Entry 4WZS (X-ray diffraction, 3.78 A resolution); this record covers chains D and F of the 6 polymer chains in the assembly.

Chain D:
Protein: ECU04_1440 protein
From: Encephalitozoon cuniculi (strain GB-M1)
UniProtKB: Q8ST28 (Q8ST28_ENCCU); numbering as in UniProt (aligned over 2-198)
Amino-acid sequence (200 residues; each row starts with the number of its first residue; numbers below 1 keep their minus sign (Gly-1 is residue -1)):
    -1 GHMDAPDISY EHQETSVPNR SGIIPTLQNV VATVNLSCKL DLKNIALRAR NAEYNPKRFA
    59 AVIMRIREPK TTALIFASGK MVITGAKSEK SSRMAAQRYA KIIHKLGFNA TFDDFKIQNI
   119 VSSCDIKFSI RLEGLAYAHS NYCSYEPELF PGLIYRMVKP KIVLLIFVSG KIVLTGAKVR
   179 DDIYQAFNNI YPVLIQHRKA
Not modelled in the structure: -1 to 18, 197-198
Construct notes: expression tag (-1 to 1)
Modified residues: Mse1 (selenomethionine); Mse62, Mse79, Mse92, Mse155 (selenomethionine; parent Met)

Chain F:
Molecule: 24-nt DNA strand
Sequence (24 nucleotides; row label = number of the first residue in the row):
     1 AGTAGGGCTA TAAAAGGGGG TGGC
Not modelled in the structure: 1-4, 24

How chain D and chain F interact:
Contacting residue pairs - 28 pairs, chain D then chain F:
  Val29(D) with DA13(F), base contact
  Thr31(D) with DA14(F), sugar contact
  Phe57(D) with DG16(F), base contact
  Phe74(D) with DA15(F), base contact; DG16(F), sugar contact
  Ala75(D) with DG16(F), phosphate contact
  Ser76(D) with DG16(F), hydrogen bond to the phosphate
  Lys78(D) with DA15(F), phosphate contact; DG16(F), salt bridge to the phosphate
  Val80(D) with DA14(F), base contact
  Gln116(D) with DA13(F), phosphate contact; DA14(F), sugar contact
  Asn117(D) with DA12(F), hydrogen bond to the base; DA13(F), sugar contact
  Leu147(D) with DT9(F), sugar contact
  Phe148(D) with DT9(F), base contact; DA10(F), base contact
  Ile152(D) with DT11(F), sugar contact
  Arg154(D) with DA12(F), salt bridge to the phosphate
  Lys159(D) with DA13(F), salt bridge to the phosphate
  Val161(D) with DT11(F), phosphate contact; DA12(F), sugar contact
  Leu163(D) with DA10(F), base contact; DT11(F), base contact
  Thr173(D) with DT11(F), base contact; DA12(F), hydrogen bond to the base
  Gly174(D) with DA12(F), sugar contact
  Lys176(D) with DA13(F), sugar contact
Also at the interface, not in a pair above, chain D (23 interface residues in all): Ala58, Val119, Pro149
Also at the interface, not in a pair above, chain F (9 interface residues in all): DG17

In short:
Chain D and chain F form an interface of 23 and 9 residues respectively, with 3 hydrogen bonds and 3 salt
bridges. Among the polar pairs are Asn117(D)-DA12(F), Thr173(D)-DA12(F) and Ser76(D)-DG16(F).
Here chain D is ECU04_1440 protein (Encephalitozoon cuniculi (strain GB-M1)) and chain F is a 24-nt DNA
strand. Entry 4WZS (Crystal structure of the Mot1 N-terminal domain in complex with TBP and NC2 bound to a
...) was determined by X-ray diffraction.
